Entry 5WNR (X-ray diffraction, 3.50 A resolution); this record covers chains A and O of the 21 polymer chains in the assembly.

# Chain A
Molecule: 16S Ribosomal RNA rRNA
From: Thermus thermophilus (strain HB8 / ATCC 27634 / DSM 579)
Sequence (1522 nucleotides; row label = number of the first residue in the row; note: 42 numbers in that range are skipped by the numbering (no residue carries them; nothing is unmodelled there); a row labelled like 190A-190L holds insertion residues (190A, then the next letters in order); numbering starts at 0):
     0 UUUGUUGGAG AGUUUGAUCC UGGCUCAGGG UGAACGCUGG CGGCGUGCCU AAGACAUGCA
    60 AGUCGUGCGG G
    73 CCGCGGGGUU UU
    88 ACUCCG
    95 UGGUC
   101 AGCGGCGGAC GGGUGAGUAA CGCGUGGGU
  129A G
   130 ACCUACCCGG AAGAGGGGGA CAACCCGGGG AAACUCGGGC UAAUCCCCCA UGUGGACCCG
   190 C
190A-190L CCCUUGGGGUGU
   191 GUCCAAAGGG CUUU
   216 GCCCGCUUCC GGAUGGGCCC GCGUCCCAUC AGCUAGUUGG UGGGGUAAUG GCCCACCAAG
   276 GCGACGACGG GUAGCCGGUC UGAGAGGAUG GCCGGCCACA GGGGCACUGA GACACGGGCC
   336 CCACUCCUAC GGGAGGCAGC AGUUAGGAAU CUUCCGCAAU GGGCGCAAGC CUGACGGAGC
   396 GACGCCGCUU GGAGGAAGAA GCCCUUCGGG GUGUAAACUC CUGAA
   442 CCCGGGACGA AACCCCCGAC GA
   474 GGGGACUGAC GGUACCGGG
   494 GUAAUAGCGC CGGCCAACUC CGUGCCAGCA GCCGCGGUAA UACGGAGGGC GCGAGCGUUA
   554 CCCGGAUUCA CUGGGCGUAA AGGGCGUGUA GGCGGCCUGG GGCGUCCCAU GUGAAAGACC
   614 ACGGCUCAAC CGUGGGGGAG CGUGGGAUAC GCUCAGGCUA GACGGUGGGA GAGGGUGGUG
   674 GAAUUCCCGG AGUAGCGGUG AAAUGCGCAG AUACCGGGAG GAACGCCGAU GGCGAAGGCA
   734 GCCACCUGGU CCACCCGUGA CGCUGAGGCG CGAAAGCGUG GGGAGCAAAC CGGAUUAGAU
   794 ACCCGGGUAG UCCACGCCCU AAACGAUGCG CGCUAGGUCU CUGGGUCU
   848 CCUGGGGGCC GAAGCUAACG CGUUAAGCGC GCCGCCUGGG GAGUACGGCC GCAAGGCUGA
   908 AACUCAAAGG AAUUGACGGG GGCCCGCACA AGCGGUGGAG CAUGUGGUUU AAUUCGAAGX
   968 AACGCGAAGA ACCUUACCAG GCCUUGACAU GCUAGG
 1003A G
  1004 AACCCGGGUG AAAGCCUGGG GUGCCCC
1030A-1030D GCGA
  1031 GGGGAGCCCU AGCACAGGUG CUGCAUGGCC GUCGUCAGCU CGUGCCGUGA GGUGUUGGGU
  1091 UAAGUCCCGC AACGAGCGCA ACCCCCGCCG UUAGUUGCCA GCGGUUCGGC CGGGCACUCU
  1151 AACGGGACUG CCCGCGAAA
  1171 GCGGGAGGAA GGAGGGGACG ACGUCUGGUC AGCAUGGCCC UUACGGCCUG GGCGACACAC
  1231 GUGCUACAAU GCCCACUACA AAGCGAUGCC ACCCGGCAAC GGGGAGCUAA UCGCAAAAAG
  1291 GUGGGCCCAG UUCGGAUUGG GGUCUGCAAC CCGACCCCAU GAAGCCGGAA UCGCUAGUAA
  1351 UCGCGGAUCA G
 1361A C
  1362 CAUGCCGCGG UGAAUACGUU CCCGGGCCUU GUACACACXG CCXGUXACGC CAUGGGAGCG
  1422 GGCUCUACCC GAAGUCGCCG GG
  1446 AGCCUACGGG
  1459 CAGGCGCCGA GGGUAGGGCC CGUGACUGGG GCGAAGUCGU AACAAGGUAG CUGUACCGGA
  1519 AGGUGCGGCU GGAUCCACUC CUUUCU
Disordered / not traced: 0-4, 1534-1538
Sequence notes: conflict C1534 (A132811 in 55771382), A1535 (C132812 in 55771382)
Modified / non-standard residues: PSU (pseudouridine-5'-monophosphate) at position 516, 7MG (7N-methyl-8-hydroguanosine-5'-monophosphate) at position 527, M2G (N2-dimethylguanosine-5'-monophosphate) at position 966, 5MC (5-methylcytidine-5'-monophosphate) at position 967, 2MG (2N-methylguanosine-5'-monophosphate) at position 1207, 5MC (5-methylcytidine-5'-monophosphate) at position 1400, 4OC (4n,o2'-methylcytidine-5'-monophosphate) at position 1402, 5MC (5-methylcytidine-5'-monophosphate) at position 1404, 5MC (5-methylcytidine-5'-monophosphate) at position 1407, UR3 (3-methyluridine-5'-monophoshate) at position 1498, MA6 (6N-dimethyladenosine-5'-monophoshate) at position 1518, MA6 (6N-dimethyladenosine-5'-monophoshate) at position 1519, PSU (pseudouridine-5'-monophosphate) at position 1540, PSU (pseudouridine-5'-monophosphate) at position 1541
Covalently attached groups: covalent link U82/5MC_1400
Metal / ion sites: Mg2+ site 1 near U5 (its only coordinating residue here); Mg2+ site 2 near G21 (its only coordinating residue here); Mg2+ site 3: A59, U387; Mg2+ site 4: G61, U62; Mg2+ site 5: G70, U98; Mg2+ site 6 near A88 (its only coordinating residue here); Mg2+ site 7 near C89 (its only coordinating residue here); Mg2+ site 8 near G107 (its only coordinating residue here); Mg2+ site 9 near G117 (its only coordinating residue here); Mg2+ site 10: C121, G124, U125; Mg2+ site 11 near C175 (its only coordinating residue here); Mg2+ site 12 near U182 (its only coordinating residue here); 72 more Mg2+ sites not listed

# Chain O
Name: 30S ribosomal protein S15
From: Thermus thermophilus (strain HB8 / ATCC 27634 / DSM 579)
UniProtKB: Q5SJ76 (RS15_THET8); residue numbers follow UniProt; this construct covers 2-88
Amino-acid sequence (87 residues; row label = number of the first residue in the row):
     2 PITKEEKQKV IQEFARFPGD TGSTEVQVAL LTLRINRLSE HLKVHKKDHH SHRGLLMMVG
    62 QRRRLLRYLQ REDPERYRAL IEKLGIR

# How chain A and chain O interact
Residue-residue contacts - 67 pairs, chain A then chain O:
  G579(A) with Arg-54(O), hydrogen bond to the phosphate
  U580(A) with Arg-54(O), salt bridge to the phosphate; Leu-57(O), sugar contact; Met-58(O), sugar contact
  G581(A) with Gly-61(O), phosphate contact; Arg-64(O), hydrogen bond to the phosphate
  U582(A) with Arg-64(O), salt bridge to the phosphate; Arg-68(O), salt bridge to the phosphate
  C656(A) with Gln-28(O), hydrogen bond to the sugar; Gln-62(O), sugar contact
  G657(A) with Thr-22(O), hydrogen bond to the base; Gly-23(O), sugar contact; Gln-28(O), sugar contact
  G658(A) with Lys-8(O), salt bridge to the phosphate; Gln-9(O), phosphate contact; Ile-12(O), phosphate contact; Thr-22(O), hydrogen bond to the sugar; Leu-31(O), phosphate contact
  U659(A) with Lys-8(O), salt bridge to the phosphate; Gln-9(O), hydrogen bond to the phosphate
  G660(A) with Lys-5(O), phosphate contact
  G666(A) with His-51(O), sugar contact; Ser-52(O), hydrogen bond to the base
  G667(A) with His-42(O), base contact; Asp-49(O), hydrogen bond to the base; His-50(O), sugar contact; His-51(O), sugar contact
  G668(A) with His-46(O), sugar contact; Lys-48(O), sugar contact; Asp-49(O), sugar contact
  U669(A) with His-46(O), sugar contact; Lys-48(O), salt bridge to the phosphate
  A728(A) with His-51(O), base contact; Arg-54(O), salt bridge to the phosphate
  A729(A) with His-51(O), hydrogen bond to the base
  G730(A) with His-51(O), hydrogen bond to the base
  C739(A) with His-42(O), hydrogen bond to the sugar
  U740(A) with Pro-2(O), phosphate contact; His-42(O), sugar contact; Ser-52(O), hydrogen bond to the sugar
  G741(A) with Arg-35(O), salt bridge to the phosphate; Leu-39(O), sugar contact; His-51(O), sugar contact; Ser-52(O), sugar contact; Gly-55(O), sugar contact
  G742(A) with Arg-35(O), salt bridge to the phosphate; Met-58(O), sugar contact; Met-59(O), phosphate contact
  G750(A) with Phe-18(O), phosphate contact; Asp-21(O), hydrogen bond to the sugar; Thr-22(O), hydrogen bond to the sugar; Gly-23(O), hydrogen bond to the base; Gln-28(O), base contact
  U751(A) with Phe-18(O), phosphate contact; Gly-23(O), sugar contact; Ser-24(O), sugar contact; Thr-25(O), sugar contact
  G752(A) with Tyr-69(O), sugar contact
  A753(A) with Tyr-69(O), hydrogen bond to the phosphate
  C754(A) with Leu-66(O), sugar contact; Tyr-69(O), sugar contact; Arg-72(O), salt bridge to the phosphate
  G755(A) with Arg-65(O), phosphate contact
  C764(A) with His-50(O), phosphate contact
  G765(A) with His-50(O), phosphate contact
  A807(A) with Lys-48(O), salt bridge to the phosphate
  C808(A) with Lys-48(O), salt bridge to the phosphate
Also at the interface, not in a pair above, chain A (33 interface residues in all): C749, C756, G763
Also at the interface, not in a pair above, chain O (37 interface residues in all): His-53, Glu-73

# In short
Chain A and chain O form an interface of 33 and 37 residues respectively, with 16 hydrogen bonds and 12 salt
bridges. Polar pairs include G657(A)/Thr-22(O), G666(A)/Ser-52(O) and G667(A)/Asp-49(O). A59(A) and U387(A)
form the Mg2+ site 3. G61(A) and U62(A) coordinate Mg2+ site 4.
Here chain A is 16S Ribosomal RNA rRNA and chain O is 30S ribosomal protein S15, both from Thermus
thermophilus (strain HB8 / ATCC 27634 / DSM 579). Entry 5WNR (Crystal Structure of 30S ribosomal subunit from
Thermus thermophilus) was determined by X-ray diffraction together with 5WNP, 5WNQ, 5WNS, 5WNT, 5WNU and 5WNV
from the same study.
